PDB entry 4TVX | X-ray diffraction, 3.24 A resolution | chains P and X of the 12 polymer chains in the assembly

== Chain P ==
Name: CRISPR system Cascade subunit CasC
Organism: Escherichia coli
UniProtKB: Q46899 (CASC_ECOLI); numbering as in UniProt (aligned over 1-363)
Chain sequence (363 residues; each row starts with the number of its first residue):
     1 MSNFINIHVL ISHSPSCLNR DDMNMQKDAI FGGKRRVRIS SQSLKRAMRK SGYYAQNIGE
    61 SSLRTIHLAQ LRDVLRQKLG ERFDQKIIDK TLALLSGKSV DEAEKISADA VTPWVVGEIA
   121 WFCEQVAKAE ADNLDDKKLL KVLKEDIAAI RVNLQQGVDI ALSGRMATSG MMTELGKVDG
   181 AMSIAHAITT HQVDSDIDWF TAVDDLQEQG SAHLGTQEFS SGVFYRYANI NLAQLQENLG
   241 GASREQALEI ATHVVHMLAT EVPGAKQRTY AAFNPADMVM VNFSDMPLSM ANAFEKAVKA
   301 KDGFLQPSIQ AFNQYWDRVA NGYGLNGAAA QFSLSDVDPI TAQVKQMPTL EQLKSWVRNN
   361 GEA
Unresolved in the structure: 1, 102-104, 208-211, 363

== Chain X ==
Molecule: Escherichia coli strain ECOR44 cluster 1 CRISPR region
Organism: Escherichia coli
Sequence (61 nucleotides; numbered 1 to 61; the number before each row is that of its first residue):
     1 AUAAACCGAC GGUAUUGUUC AGAUCCUGGC UUGCCAACAG GAGUUCCCCG CGCCAGCGGG
    61 X
Unresolved in the structure: 54
Modified positions: 23G (guanosine-5'-phosphate-2',3'-cyclic phosphate) at position 61
Sequence notes: conflict A42 (C454 in 50811866), C53 (U443 in 50811866)

== How chain P and chain X interact ==
Residue-residue contacts - 41 pairs, chain P then chain X:
  Asn19(P) with C26(X), sugar contact; U27(X), hydrogen bond to the phosphate; G28(X), hydrogen bond to the phosphate
  Arg20(P) with U27(X), sugar contact; G28(X), salt bridge to the phosphate; G29(X), salt bridge to the phosphate
  Asp21(P) with U27(X), base contact
  Asp22(P) with U27(X), base contact
  Lys27(P) with U27(X), salt bridge to the phosphate
  Ser40(P) with C26(X), phosphate contact; U27(X), hydrogen bond to the phosphate
  Gln42(P) with C25(X), hydrogen bond to the sugar; C26(X), phosphate contact; U27(X), hydrogen bond to the phosphate
  Ser43(P) with C26(X), hydrogen bond to the sugar
  Lys45(P) with C25(X), salt bridge to the phosphate
  Arg46(P) with C26(X), hydrogen bond to the base
  Arg49(P) with C26(X), salt bridge to the phosphate
  Arg64(P) with C25(X), sugar contact
  Ser163(P) with U24(X), phosphate contact; C25(X), phosphate contact
  Gly164(P) with U24(X), sugar contact
  Met166(P) with A23(X), base contact; U24(X), sugar contact
  Trp199(P) with G33(X), sugar contact
  Phe200(P) with U31(X), stacking on the base; G33(X), phosphate contact
  Thr201(P) with U31(X), hydrogen bond to the sugar; U32(X), hydrogen bond to the sugar; G33(X), hydrogen bond to the phosphate
  Ala202(P) with U31(X), hydrogen bond to the sugar; U32(X), phosphate contact
  Val203(P) with U31(X), phosphate contact; U32(X), hydrogen bond to the phosphate
  Ala212(P) with G33(X), base contact
  Gly264(P) with G29(X), phosphate contact
  Ala265(P) with G28(X), phosphate contact; G29(X), phosphate contact
  Lys266(P) with G29(X), hydrogen bond to the phosphate
  Arg268(P) with C30(X), phosphate contact
  Thr269(P) with U31(X), phosphate contact
Other interface residues (no listed pair), chain P (30 interface residues in all): Leu18, Asn24, Leu214, Gln267

== Summary ==
Chain P and chain X form an interface of 30 and 11 residues respectively; the contacts include 13 hydrogen
bonds, 5 salt bridges and 1 aromatic stacking contact. Polar pairs include Arg46(P)-C26(X), Gln42(P)-C25(X)
and Ser43(P)-C26(X).
Here chain P is CRISPR system Cascade subunit CasC and chain X is Escherichia coli strain ECOR44 cluster 1
CRISPR region, both from Escherichia coli. Entry 4TVX (Crystal structure of the E. coli CRISPR RNA-guided
surveillance complex, Cascade) was determined by X-ray diffraction.
